PDB entry 3EHS | X-ray diffraction, 2.76 A resolution | chain A

Chain A:
Name: fusion protein of CRFR1 extracellular domain and MBP
Source organism: Escherichia coli
UniProt: chimeric construct of P0AEX9, P34998: residues -349 to 17 from P0AEX9 (MALE_ECOLI) positions 26-392 (UniProt number = residue number + 375); residues 24-119 from P34998 positions 24-119 (same numbers)
Chain sequence (476 residues; numbered -350 to 125; the number before each row is that of its first residue; numbers below 1 keep their minus sign (Met-350 is residue -350)):
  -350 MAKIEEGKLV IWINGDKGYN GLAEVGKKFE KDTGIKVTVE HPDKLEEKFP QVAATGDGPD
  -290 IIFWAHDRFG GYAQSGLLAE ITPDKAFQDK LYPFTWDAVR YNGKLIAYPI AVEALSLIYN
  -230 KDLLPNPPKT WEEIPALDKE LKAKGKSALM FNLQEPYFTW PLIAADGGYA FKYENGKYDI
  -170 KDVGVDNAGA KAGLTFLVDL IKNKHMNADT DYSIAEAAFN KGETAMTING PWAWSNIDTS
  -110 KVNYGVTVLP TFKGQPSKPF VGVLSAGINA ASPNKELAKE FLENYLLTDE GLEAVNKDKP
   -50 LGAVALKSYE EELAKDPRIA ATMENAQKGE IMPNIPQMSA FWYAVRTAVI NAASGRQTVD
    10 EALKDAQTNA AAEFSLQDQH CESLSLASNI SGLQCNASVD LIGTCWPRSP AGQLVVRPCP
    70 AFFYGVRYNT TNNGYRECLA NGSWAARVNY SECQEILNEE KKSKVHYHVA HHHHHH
Disordered / not traced: -350 to -349, 109-125
Cystine bridges: Cys30-Cys54, Cys44-Cys87, Cys68-Cys102
Construct notes: initiating methionine (-350); linker (18-23); expression tag (120-125)
Reported in the primary citation:
  - contacts within the chain: Asp49-Trp55 (hydrogen bond), Asp49-Ile51 (backbone contact), Asp49-Thr53 (backbone contact), Trp55-Arg85, Arg85-Trp93, Asp49-Tyr99 (hydrogen bond)
  - specificity-determining residues: Gly52 (proposed by the authors, not directly observed)

Summary:
From the paper: the specificity determinant Gly52; contacts within the chain involving Cys30, Cys54 and Cys44
among others.
Chain A is fusion protein of CRFR1 extracellular domain and MBP (Escherichia coli); the structure, Crystal
structure of the extracellular domain of human corticotropin releasing factor receptor type 1 (CRFR1), was
determined by X-ray diffraction (same publication as 3EHT and 3EHU).
